4ITV - chains C and G of the 12 polymer chains in the assembly; structure by X-ray diffraction, 3.60 A resolution.

Chain C (and G):
Molecule: Non-haem bromoperoxidase BPO-A2, Matrix protein 1
From: Streptomyces aureofaciens
Notes: EC 1.11.1.-; chain G of this document is another copy of the same molecule, construct and numbering; everything in this record applies to it too
UniProtKB: chimeric construct of P29715, P03485: residues 0-277 from P29715 (BPOA2_STRAU) positions 1-278 (UniProt number = residue number + 1); residues 286-447 from P03485 positions 3-164 (UniProt number = residue number - 283)
Amino-acid sequence (456 residues; each row starts with the number of its first residue; numbering starts at 0):
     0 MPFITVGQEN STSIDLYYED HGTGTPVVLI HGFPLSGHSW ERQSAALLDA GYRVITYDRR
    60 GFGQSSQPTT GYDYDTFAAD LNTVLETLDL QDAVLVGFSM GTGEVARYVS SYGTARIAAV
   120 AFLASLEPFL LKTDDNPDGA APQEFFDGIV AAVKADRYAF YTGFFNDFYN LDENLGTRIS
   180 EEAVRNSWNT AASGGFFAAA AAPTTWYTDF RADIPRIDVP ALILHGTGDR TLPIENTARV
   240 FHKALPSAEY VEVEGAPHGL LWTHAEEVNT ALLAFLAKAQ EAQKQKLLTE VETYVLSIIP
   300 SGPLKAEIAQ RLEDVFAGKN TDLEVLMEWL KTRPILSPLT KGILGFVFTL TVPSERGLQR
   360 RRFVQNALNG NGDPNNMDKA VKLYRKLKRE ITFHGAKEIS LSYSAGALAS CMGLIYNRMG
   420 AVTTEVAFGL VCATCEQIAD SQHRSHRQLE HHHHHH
Disordered / not traced: 0, 441-455
Construct notes: engineered mutation Thr24 (Gln25 in P29715), Ala118 (Lys119 in P29715); linker (278-285); expression tag (448-455)
Swiss-Prot annotation at these positions:
  - active site: Ser98, Asp228, His257

Interface between chain C and chain G:
Pairs across the interface (7; chain C residue first):
  Tyr383(C) with Arg417(G)
  Arg384(C) with Arg417(G), hydrogen bond (side chain-backbone); Met418(G), hydrogen bond (side chain-backbone); Gly419(G)
  Lys387(C) with Gln358(G), hydrogen bond
  Arg388(C) with Met418(G), hydrogen bond
  Ala420(C) with Gln358(G)
Other interface residues (no listed pair), chain C (6 interface residues in all): Val380

Summary:
6 residues of chain C and 4 residues of chain G are in contact, with 4 hydrogen bonds. Polar pairs include
Arg384(C)-Arg417(G), Arg384(C)-Met418(G) and Lys387(C)-Gln358(G). From UniProt: 3 active-site residues on
chain C.
Both chains are Non-haem bromoperoxidase BPO-A2, Matrix protein 1 (Streptomyces aureofaciens). Entry 4ITV
(Structure of a 16 nm protein cage designed by fusing symmetric oligomeric domains, triple mutant, P212121
...) was determined by X-ray diffraction, deposited together with 4IQ4 and 4IVJ.
